PDB entry 6P9O | electron microscopy, 2.90 A resolution | chains 1 and 3 of the 3 polymer chains in the assembly

== Chain 1 ==
Molecule: VP1
From: Poliovirus type 1 (strain Mahoney)
UniProt: P03300 (POLG_POL1M); residues 1-302 here correspond to UniProt positions 580-881 (UniProt number = residue number + 579)
Amino-acid sequence (302 residues; numbered 1 to 302; the number before each row is that of its first residue):
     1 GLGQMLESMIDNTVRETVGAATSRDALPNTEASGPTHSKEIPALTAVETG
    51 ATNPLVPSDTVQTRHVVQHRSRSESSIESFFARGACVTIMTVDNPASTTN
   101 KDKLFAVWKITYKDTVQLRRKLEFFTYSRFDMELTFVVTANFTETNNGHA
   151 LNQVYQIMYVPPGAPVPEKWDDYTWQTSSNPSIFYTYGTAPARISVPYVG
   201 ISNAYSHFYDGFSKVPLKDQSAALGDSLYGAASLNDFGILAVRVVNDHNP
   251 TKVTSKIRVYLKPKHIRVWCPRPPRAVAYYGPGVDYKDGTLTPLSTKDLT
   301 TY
Not modelled in the structure: 1-63, 217-232, 281-302
UniProt features mapped onto this chain:
  - region: Gly-1 to Ala-21 (Amphipathic alpha-helix)
  - site: Tyr-302 (Cleavage)
What the authors report for this chain:
  - conformationally variable residues (loop rearrangement, order/disorder transition): Arg-64 to His-69, Pro-216 to Asp-236

== Chain 3 ==
Molecule: VP3
From: Poliovirus type 1 (strain Mahoney)
UniProt: Q8QYM4 (Q8QYM4_9ENTO); residues 1-238 here correspond to UniProt positions 342-579 (UniProt number = residue number + 341)
Amino-acid sequence (238 residues; each row starts with the number of its first residue):
     1 GLPVMNTPGSNQYLTADNFQSPCALPEFDVTPPIDIPGEVKNMMELAEID
    51 TMIPFDLSATKKNTMEMYRVRLSDKPHTDDPILCLSLSPASDPRLSHTML
   101 GEILNYYTHWAGSLKFTFLFCGSMMATGKLLVSYAPPGADPPKKRKEAML
   151 GTHVIWDIGLQSSCTMVVPWISNTTYRQTIDDSFTEGGYISVFYQTRIVV
   201 PLSTPREMDILGFVSACNDFSVRLLRDTTHIEQKALAQ
Not modelled in the structure: 177-184, 232-238
What the authors report for this chain:
  - conformationally variable residues (loop rearrangement): Tyr-176 to Thr-185

== Interface between chain 1 and chain 3 ==
Contacting residue pairs (103; chain 1 residue first):
  Arg-64(1) / Thr-174(3)
  Arg-64(1) / Thr-175(3)  hydrogen bond
  His-65(1) / Trp-170(3)
  His-65(1) / Ser-172(3)
  Gln-68(1) / Arg-223(3)  hydrogen bond
  His-69(1) / Ser-221(3)
  Arg-70(1) / Asn-218(3)
  Ser-71(1) / Ser-221(3)  hydrogen bond (backbone-side chain)
  Ser-71(1) / Val-222(3)
  Arg-72(1) / Asn-42(3)  hydrogen bond (backbone-side chain)
  Arg-72(1) / Met-44(3)
  Arg-72(1) / Glu-48(3)  salt bridge
  Arg-72(1) / Cys-217(3)  hydrogen bond (side chain-backbone)
  Arg-72(1) / Asn-218(3)  hydrogen bond (side chain-backbone)
  Arg-72(1) / Phe-220(3)  hydrogen bond (side chain-backbone)
  Glu-74(1) / Tyr-107(3)  hydrogen bond (backbone-side chain)
  Glu-74(1) / Arg-223(3)
  Glu-74(1) / Leu-224(3)  hydrogen bond (side chain-backbone)
  Glu-74(1) / Leu-225(3)  hydrogen bond (side chain-backbone)
  Ser-75(1) / Asn-42(3)  hydrogen bond
  Ser-75(1) / Met-43(3)  hydrogen bond (backbone-backbone)
  Ser-75(1) / Met-44(3)
  Ser-75(1) / Tyr-107(3)
  Ser-75(1) / Val-222(3)
  Ser-76(1) / Lys-41(3)
  Ser-76(1) / Asn-42(3)
  Ile-77(1) / Val-40(3)
  Ile-77(1) / Lys-41(3)
  Ile-77(1) / Met-43(3)  hydrophobic
  Phe-80(1) / Met-43(3)  hydrophobic
  Phe-80(1) / Tyr-106(3)  hydrophobic
  Phe-80(1) / Tyr-107(3)
  Phe-80(1) / Leu-225(3)  hydrophobic
  Arg-83(1) / Leu-225(3)
  Gly-84(1) / Thr-15(3)
  Val-116(1) / Thr-229(3)
  Val-116(1) / Ile-231(3)  hydrophobic
  Gln-117(1) / Asp-227(3)
  Gln-117(1) / Thr-229(3)
  Arg-120(1) / Glu-102(3)  salt bridge
  Arg-120(1) / Tyr-106(3)  hydrogen bond
  Arg-120(1) / Thr-229(3)
  Lys-121(1) / Asp-227(3)
  Phe-124(1) / Met-99(3)  hydrophobic
  Phe-124(1) / Tyr-106(3)  hydrophobic
  Phe-125(1) / Val-40(3)  hydrophobic
  Phe-125(1) / Met-43(3)  hydrophobic
  Tyr-127(1) / Ile-36(3)  hydrophobic
  Arg-129(1) / Val-30(3)
  Arg-129(1) / Thr-31(3)  hydrogen bond (side chain-backbone)
  Arg-129(1) / Pro-32(3)
  Arg-129(1) / Pro-33(3)
  Thr-135(1) / Tyr-13(3)
  Val-137(1) / Tyr-13(3)  hydrophobic
  Pro-181(1) / Ala-24(3)
  Ala-190(1) / Asn-11(3)
  Pro-191(1) / Asn-11(3)
  Pro-191(1) / Tyr-13(3)  hydrophobic
  Arg-193(1) / Tyr-13(3)
  Arg-193(1) / Asp-17(3)  salt bridge
  Arg-193(1) / Ser-21(3)
  Arg-193(1) / Pro-22(3)
  Ile-194(1) / Pro-22(3)
  Ser-195(1) / Ser-21(3)
  Ser-195(1) / Pro-22(3)  hydrogen bond (backbone-backbone)
  Ser-195(1) / Cys-23(3)  hydrogen bond (backbone-side chain)
  Ser-195(1) / Ala-24(3)  hydrogen bond (backbone-backbone)
  Pro-197(1) / Cys-23(3)
  Pro-197(1) / Leu-25(3)
  Pro-197(1) / Val-30(3)  hydrophobic
  Tyr-198(1) / Phe-28(3)
  Tyr-198(1) / Val-30(3)
  Tyr-198(1) / Thr-31(3)
  Val-199(1) / Leu-25(3)  hydrophobic
  Gly-200(1) / Thr-31(3)  hydrogen bond (backbone-side chain)
  Ile-201(1) / Thr-31(3)
  Ser-202(1) / Thr-31(3)
  Asn-203(1) / Thr-31(3)
  Asn-203(1) / Pro-32(3)  hydrogen bond (side chain-backbone)
  Asn-203(1) / Ile-34(3)
  Ala-204(1) / Ile-36(3)  hydrophobic
  Tyr-260(1) / Tyr-13(3)
  Tyr-260(1) / Thr-15(3)
  Lys-262(1) / Thr-15(3)  hydrogen bond (side chain-backbone)
  Lys-262(1) / Asp-17(3)  hydrogen bond (side chain-backbone)
  Lys-264(1) / Asn-18(3)
  Arg-267(1) / Pro-33(3)
  Arg-267(1) / Glu-39(3)  salt bridge
  Val-268(1) / Glu-39(3)
  Val-268(1) / Val-40(3)  hydrogen bond (backbone-backbone)
  Trp-269(1) / Ile-36(3)  hydrogen bond (side chain-backbone)
  Trp-269(1) / Gly-38(3)
  Trp-269(1) / Glu-39(3)
  Cys-270(1) / Pro-37(3)  hydrogen bond (side chain-backbone)
  Cys-270(1) / Gly-38(3)  hydrogen bond (backbone-backbone)
  Pro-271(1) / Gly-38(3)
  Pro-271(1) / Val-40(3)
  Pro-271(1) / Leu-46(3)  hydrophobic
  Arg-272(1) / Met-99(3)
  Pro-274(1) / Met-99(3)
  Pro-274(1) / Glu-102(3)
  Val-277(1) / His-230(3)
  Tyr-280(1) / Ile-231(3)
Also at the interface, not in a pair above, chain 1 (56 interface residues in all): Val-66, Val-67, Glu-133, Tyr-159, Pro-161, Pro-273
Also at the interface, not in a pair above, chain 3 (51 interface residues in all): Ala-16, Phe-19, Ala-111, Asp-219

== In short ==
56 residues of chain 1 face 51 of chain 3 across their interface, with 25 hydrogen bonds and 4 salt bridges.
Among the polar pairs are Arg-72(1)/Glu-48(3), Arg-120(1)/Glu-102(3) and Arg-193(1)/Asp-17(3). From the paper:
conformational variability at Arg-64(1), Pro-216(1) and Tyr-176(3).
Here chain 1 is VP1 and chain 3 is VP3, both from Poliovirus type 1 (strain Mahoney). Entry 6P9O (Poliovirus
135S-like expanded particle in complex with a monoclonal antibody directed against the N-terminal extension of
...) was determined by electron microscopy (same publication as 6Q0B, 6PSZ and 6P9W).
